Entry 4Q1S (X-ray diffraction, 2.60 A resolution); this record covers chains D and E of the 28 polymer chains in the assembly.

[Chain D]
Molecule: Proteasome subunit alpha type-5
Source organism: Saccharomyces cerevisiae
Notes: EC 3.4.25.1
Reference sequence: P32379 (PSA5_YEAST); residues -7 to 252 here correspond to UniProt positions 1-260 (UniProt number = residue number + 8)
Chain sequence (260 residues; row label = number of the first residue in the row; numbers below 1 keep their minus sign (Met-7 is residue -7)):
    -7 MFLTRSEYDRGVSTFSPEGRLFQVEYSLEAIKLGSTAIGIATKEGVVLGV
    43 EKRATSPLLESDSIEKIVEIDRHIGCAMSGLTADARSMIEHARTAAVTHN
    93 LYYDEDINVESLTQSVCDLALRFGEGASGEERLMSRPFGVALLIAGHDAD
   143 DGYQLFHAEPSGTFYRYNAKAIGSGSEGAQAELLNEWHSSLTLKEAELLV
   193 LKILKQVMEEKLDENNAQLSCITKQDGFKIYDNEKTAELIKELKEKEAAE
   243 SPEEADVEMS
Disordered / not traced: -7 to 0, 243-252

[Chain E]
Molecule: Proteasome subunit alpha type-6
Source organism: Saccharomyces cerevisiae
Notes: EC 3.4.25.1
Reference sequence: P40302 (PSA6_YEAST); residues 0-233 here correspond to UniProt positions 1-234 (UniProt number = residue number + 1)
Chain sequence (234 residues; each row starts with the number of its first residue; numbering starts at 0):
     0 MFRNNYDGDTVTFSPTGRLFQVEYALEAIKQGSVTVGLRSNTHAVLVALK
    50 RNADELSSYQKKIIKCDEHMGLSLAGLAPDARVLSNYLRQQCNYSSLVFN
   100 RKLAVERAGHLLCDKAQKNTQSYGGRPYGVGLLIIGYDKSGAHLLEFQPS
   150 GNVTELYGTAIGARSQGAKTYLERTLDTFIKIDGNPDELIKAGVEAISQS
   200 LRDESLTVDNLSIAIVGKDTPFTIYDGEAVAKYI
Disordered / not traced: 0

[Interface between chain D and chain E]
Pairs across the interface (48; chain D residue first):
  Ser5(D) - Arg125(E)
  Thr6(D) - Gly7(E)
  Thr6(D) - Gln20(E)
  Phe7(D) - Gln20(E)  hydrogen bond (backbone-side chain)
  Phe7(D) - Tyr23(E)
  Phe7(D) - Ala24(E)  hydrophobic
  Phe7(D) - Leu76(E)  hydrophobic
  Phe7(D) - Arg125(E)
  Phe7(D) - Pro126(E)
  Ser8(D) - Tyr23(E)
  Pro9(D) - Arg2(E)
  Pro9(D) - Tyr23(E)  hydrophobic
  Pro9(D) - Glu26(E)
  Glu10(D) - Gln30(E)  hydrogen bond (backbone-side chain)
  Gly11(D) - Tyr23(E)
  Gly11(D) - Ala27(E)
  Leu13(D) - Arg125(E)
  Gln106(D) - Arg81(E)  hydrogen bond
  Asp110(D) - Arg81(E)  salt bridge
  Leu113(D) - Pro78(E)  hydrophobic
  Leu113(D) - Arg125(E)
  Ala119(D) - Gly123(E)
  Ser120(D) - Lys117(E)
  Ser120(D) - Asn118(E)  hydrogen bond (backbone-side chain)
  Ser120(D) - Ser121(E)
  Ser120(D) - Tyr122(E)
  Ser120(D) - Gly124(E)
  Ser153(D) - Pro78(E)
  Gly154(D) - Pro78(E)
  Tyr157(D) - Arg50(E)
  Tyr157(D) - Asn51(E)
  Tyr157(D) - Ala52(E)
  Tyr157(D) - Ser56(E)
  Tyr157(D) - Ser57(E)
  Tyr157(D) - Gln59(E)
  Arg158(D) - Ser56(E)
  Arg158(D) - Ser57(E)  hydrogen bond (backbone-backbone)
  Tyr159(D) - Ala52(E)
  Tyr159(D) - Asp53(E)
  Tyr159(D) - Leu55(E)
  Tyr159(D) - Ser56(E)
  Asn160(D) - Leu55(E)  hydrogen bond (backbone-backbone)
  Ala161(D) - Leu55(E)
  Gln172(D) - Asp53(E)  hydrogen bond
  Leu175(D) - Leu55(E)
  Leu176(D) - Asp53(E)
  Leu176(D) - Leu55(E)
  Trp179(D) - Leu55(E)  hydrophobic
Interface residues without a listed pair, chain D (32 interface residues in all): Arg2, Gly3, Arg12, Glu117, Gly118, Gly121, Arg124, Thr155
Interface residues without a listed pair, chain E (32 interface residues in all): Asp6, Glu54, Asp79, Val82, Gly128

[In short]
The chain D/chain E interface involves 32 residues from each chain, with 7 hydrogen bonds and 1 salt bridge.
Among the polar pairs are Asp110(D)-Arg81(E), Phe7(D)-Gln20(E) and Glu10(D)-Gln30(E).
Here chain D is Proteasome subunit alpha type-5 and chain E is Proteasome subunit alpha type-6, both from
Saccharomyces cerevisiae. Entry 4Q1S (Yeast 20S proteasome in Complex with Kendomycin) was determined by X-ray
diffraction.
